1KQS - chains 0 and X of the 32 polymer chains in the assembly; structure by X-ray diffraction, 3.10 A resolution.

Chain 0:
Molecule: 23S RRNA
From: Haloarcula marismortui
Sequence (2922 nucleotides; each row starts with the number of its first residue):
     2 UUGGCUACUA UGCCAGCUGG UGGAUUGCUC GGCUCAGGCG CUGAUGAAGG ACGUGCCAAG
    62 CUGCGAUAAG CCAUGGGGAG CCGCACGGAG GCGAAGAACC AUGGAUUUCC GAAUGAGAAU
   122 CUCUCUAACA AUUGCUUCGC GCAAUGAGGA ACCCCGAGAA CUGAAACAUC UCAGUAUCGG
   182 GAGGAACAGA AAACGCAAUG UGAUGUCGUU AGUAACCGCG AGUGAACGCG AUACAGCCCA
   242 AACCGAAGCC CUCACGGGCA AUGUGGUGUC AGGGCUACCU CUCAUCAGCC GACCGUCUCG
   302 ACGAAGUCUC UUGGAACAGA GCGUGAUACA GGGUGACAAC CCCGUACUCG AGACCAGUAC
   362 GACGUGCGGU AGUGCCAGAG UAGCGGGGGU UGGAUAUCCC UCGCGAAUAA CGCAGGCAUC
   422 GACUGCGAAG GCUAAACACA ACCUGAGACC GAUAGUGAAC AAGUAGUGUG AACGAACGCU
   482 GCAAAGUACC CUCAGAAGGG AGGCGAAAUA GAGCAUGAAA UCAGUUGGCG AUCGAGCGAC
   542 AGGGCAUACA AGGUCCCUCG ACGAAUGACC GACGCGCGAG CGUCCAGUAA GACUCACGGG
   602 AAGCCGAUGU UCUGUCGUAC GUUUUGAAAA ACGAGCCAGG GAGUGUGUCU GCAUGGCAAG
   662 UCUAACCGGA GUAUCCGGGG AGGCACAGGG AAACCGACAU GGCCGCAGGG CUUUGCCCGA
   722 GGGCCGCCGU CUUCAAGGGC GGGGAGCCAU GUGGACACGA CCCGAAUCCG GACGAUCUAC
   782 GCAUGGACAA GAUGAAGCGU GCCGAAAGGC ACGUGGAAGU CUGUUAGAGU UGGUGUCCUA
   842 CAAUACCCUC UCGUGAUCUA UGUGUAGGGG UGAAAGGCCC AUCGAGUCCG GCAACAGCUG
   902 GUUCCAAUCG AAACAUGUCG AAGCAUGACC UCCGCCGAGG UAGUCUGUGA GGUAGAGCGA
   962 CCGAUUGGUG UGUCCGCCUC CGAGAGGAGU CGGCACACCU GUCAAACUCC AAACUUACAG
  1022 ACGCCGUUUG ACGCGGGGAU UCCGGUGCGC GGGGUAAGCC UGUGUACCAG GAGGGGAACA
  1082 ACCCAGAGAU AGGUUAAGGU CCCCAAGUGU GGAUUAAGUG UAAUCCUCUG AAGGUGGUCU
  1142 CGAGCCCUAG ACAGCCGGGA GGUGAGCUUA GAAGCAGCUA CCCUCUAAGA AAAGCGUAAC
  1202 AGCUUACCGG CCGAGGUUUG AGGCGCCCAA AAUGAUCGGG ACUCAAAUCC ACCACCGAGA
  1262 CCUGUCCGUA CCACUCAUAC UGGUAAUCGA GUAGAUUGGC GCUCUAAUUG GAUGGAAGUA
  1322 GGGGUGAAAA CUCCUAUGGA CCGAUUAGUG ACGAAAAUCC UGGCCAUAGU AGCAGCGAUA
  1382 GUCGGGUGAG AACCCCGACG GCCUAAUGGA UAAGGGUUCC UCAGCACUGC UGAUCAGCUG
  1442 AGGGUUAGCC GGUCCUAAGU CAUACCGCAA CUCGACUAUG ACGAAAUGGG AAACGGGUUA
  1502 AUAUUCCCGU GCCACUAUGC AGUGAAAGUU GACGCCCUGG GGUCGAUCAC GCUGGGCAUU
  1562 CGCCCAGUCG AACCGUCCAA CUCCGUGGAA GCCGUAAUGG CAGGAAGCGG ACGAACGGCG
  1622 GCAUAGGGAA ACGUGAUUCA ACCUGGGGCC CAUGAAAAGA CGAGCAUAGU GUCCGUACCG
  1682 AGAACCGACA CAGGUGUCCA UGGCGGCGAA AGCCAAGGCC UGUCGGGAGC AACCAACGUU
  1742 AGGGAAUUCG GCAAGUUAGU CCCGUACCUU CGGAAGAAGG GAUGCCUGCU CCGGAACGGA
  1802 GCAGGUCGCA GUGACUCGGA AGCUCGGACU GUCUAGUAAC AACAUAGGUG ACCGCAAAUC
  1862 CGCAAGGACU CGUACGGUCA CUGAAUCCUG CCCAGUGCAG GUAUCUGAAC ACCUCGUACA
  1922 AGAGGACGAA GGACCUGUCA ACGGCGGGGG UAACUAUGAC CCUCUUAAGG UAGCGUAGUA
  1982 CCUUGCCGCA UCAGUAGCGG CUUGCAUGAA UGGAUUAACC AGAGCUUCAC UGUCCCAACG
  2042 UUGGGCCCGG UGAACUGUAC AUUCCAGUGC GGAGUCUGGA GACACCCAGG GGGAAGCGAA
  2102 GACCCUAUGG AGCUUUACUG CAGGCUGUCG CUGAGACGUG GUCGCCGAUG UGCAGCAUAG
  2162 GUAGGAGACA CUACACAGGU ACCCGCGCUA GCGGGCCACC GAGUCAACAG UGAAAUACUA
  2222 CCCGUCGGUG ACUGCGACUC UCACUCCGGG AGGAGGACAC CGAUAGCCGG GCAGUUUGAC
  2282 UGGGGCGGUA CGCGCUCGAA AAGAUAUCGA GCGCGCCCUA UGGCUAUCUC AGCCGGGACA
  2342 GAGACCCGGC GAAGAGUGCA AGAGCAAAAG AUAGCUUGAC AGUGUUCUUC CCAACGAGGA
  2402 ACGCUGACGC GAAAGCGUGG UCUAGCGAAC CAAUUAGCCU GCUUGAUGCG GGCAAUUGAU
  2462 GACAGAAAAG CUACCCUAGG GAUAACAGAG UCGUCACUCG CAAGAGCACA UAUCGACCGA
  2522 GUGGCUUGCU ACCUCGAUGU CGGUUCCCUC CAUCCUGCCC GUGCAGAAGC GGGCAAGGGU
  2582 GAGGUUGUUC GCCUAUUAAA GGAGGUCGUG AGCUGGGUUU AGACCGUCGU GAGACAGGUC
  2642 GGCUGCUAUC UACUGGGUGU GUAAUGGUGU CUGACAAGAA CGACCGUAUA GUACGAGAGG
  2702 AACUACGGUU GGUGGCCACU GGUGUACCGG UUGUUCGAGA GAGCACGUGC CGGGUAGCCA
  2762 CGCCACACGG GGUAAGAGCU GAACGCAUCU AAGCUCGAAA CCCACUUGGA AAAGAGACAC
  2822 CGCCGAGGUC CCGCGUACAA GACGCGGUCG AUAGACUCGG GGUGUGCGCG UCGAGGUAAC
  2882 GAGACGUUAA GCCCACGAGC ACUAACAGAC CAAAGCCAUC AU
Not modelled in the structure: 2-9, 126-127, 715, 971-998, 1560, 1952-1963, 2137-2236, 2339-2343, 2665-2666, 2915-2923
Sequence notes: conflict C560 (U3155 in 3377779)
Ion coordination: Mg2+ site 1 near G28 (its only coordinating residue here); Na+ site 1: C40, G41; Na+ site 2: G56, A59, G61; Na+ site 3 near U108 (its only coordinating residue here); Mg2+ site 2 near U115 (its only coordinating residue here); Na+ site 4: C141, G142; Na+ site 5 near U146 (its only coordinating residue here); Mg2+ site 3: C162, U2276; K+ site 1: C162, U163, U172; Mg2+ site 4: A165, A167, C168; Na+ site 6: A165, A166; Mg2+ site 5: A166, G219; 63 more Na+ sites not listed; 98 more Mg2+ sites not listed; 1 more K+ sites not listed
Small-molecule neighbours: 6-aminohexanoic acid / biotin / phenylalaninal / puromycin-5'-monophosphate: G2099, A2100, G2102, A2103, C2104, A2486, C2487, A2538, G2540, U2541, C2542, G2588, C2608, G2618, U2619, U2620, U2645, G2646

Chain X:
Name: Ribosomal protein L32E
From: Haloarcula marismortui
Reference sequence: P12736 (RL32_HALMA); numbering as in UniProt (aligned over 1-240)
Amino-acid sequence (240 residues; row label = number of the first residue in the row):
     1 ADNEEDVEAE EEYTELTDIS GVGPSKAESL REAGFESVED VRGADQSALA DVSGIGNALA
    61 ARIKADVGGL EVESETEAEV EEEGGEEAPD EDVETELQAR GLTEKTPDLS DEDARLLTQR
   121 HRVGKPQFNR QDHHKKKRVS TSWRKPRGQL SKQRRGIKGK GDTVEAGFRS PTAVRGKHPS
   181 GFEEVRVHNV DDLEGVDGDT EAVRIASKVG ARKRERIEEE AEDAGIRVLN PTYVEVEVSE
Not modelled in the structure: 1-94, 237-240
Ion coordination: Mg2+: His133, Lys136, Val139

Interface between chain 0 and chain X:
Contacting residue pairs (171):
  G320(0) with Arg212(X), hydrogen bond to the sugar
  A521(0) with Lys137(X), salt bridge to the phosphate
  U522(0) with Lys137(X), salt bridge to the phosphate
  G537(0) with Lys135(X), hydrogen bond to the sugar; Lys160(X), sugar contact
  C538(0) with His134(X), salt bridge to the phosphate; Lys135(X), phosphate contact
  G539(0) with His134(X), hydrogen bond to the sugar; Gly159(X), hydrogen bond to the base
  A540(0) with Gln127(X), hydrogen bond to the phosphate; Gly159(X), sugar contact; Gly161(X), sugar contact
  C541(0) with Pro126(X), phosphate contact; Gln127(X), hydrogen bond to the phosphate
  A551(0) with Tyr233(X), phosphate contact
  A552(0) with Arg204(X), hydrogen bond to the phosphate; Leu229(X), sugar contact; Pro231(X), phosphate contact; Tyr233(X), hydrogen bond to the phosphate
  G553(0) with His178(X), salt bridge to the phosphate; Pro179(X), sugar contact; Arg204(X), salt bridge to the phosphate
  G554(0) with His178(X), salt bridge to the phosphate; Ser180(X), phosphate contact; Arg227(X), salt bridge to the phosphate
  U555(0) with His121(X), phosphate contact
  C556(0) with His121(X), salt bridge to the phosphate
  C594(0) with Arg122(X), hydrogen bond to the phosphate
  U595(0) with Thr118(X), phosphate contact; Arg122(X), salt bridge to the phosphate
  C617(0) with Lys158(X), hydrogen bond to the sugar; Gly159(X), base contact
  G618(0) with Lys158(X), sugar contact; Lys160(X), hydrogen bond to the sugar
  A620(0) with Asp132(X), hydrogen bond to the sugar; Lys135(X), hydrogen bond to the sugar; Lys152(X), phosphate contact; Lys160(X), salt bridge to the phosphate
  C621(0) with Gln131(X), hydrogen bond to the phosphate; Asp132(X), sugar contact; Ser151(X), phosphate contact; Lys152(X), salt bridge to the phosphate
  G622(0) with Gln131(X), hydrogen bond to the phosphate; Arg147(X), phosphate contact; Gly148(X), hydrogen bond to the phosphate; Ser151(X), phosphate contact
  U623(0) with Gly148(X), phosphate contact; Gln149(X), hydrogen bond to the phosphate; Leu150(X), base contact
  U624(0) with Leu150(X), base contact
  U625(0) with Leu150(X), base contact
  A628(0) with Leu150(X), sugar contact
  A629(0) with Lys152(X), salt bridge to the phosphate
  C637(0) with Lys136(X), salt bridge to the phosphate; Arg138(X), salt bridge to the phosphate
  C638(0) with Lys136(X), phosphate contact; Lys137(X), hydrogen bond to the phosphate; Arg138(X), salt bridge to the phosphate
  A639(0) with Arg138(X), phosphate contact
  C905(0) with Arg144(X), salt bridge to the phosphate
  C906(0) with Trp143(X), hydrogen bond to the phosphate; Arg144(X), phosphate contact; Lys145(X), hydrogen bond to the phosphate; Arg147(X), salt bridge to the phosphate
  A907(0) with Trp143(X), hydrogen bond to the phosphate; Lys145(X), phosphate contact; Val164(X), sugar contact
  A908(0) with Glu165(X), phosphate contact; Ala166(X), hydrogen bond to the phosphate
  G1071(0) with Gln149(X), phosphate contact; Arg154(X), sugar contact
  G1072(0) with Arg154(X), salt bridge to the phosphate; Arg155(X), phosphate contact
  A1073(0) with Arg155(X), sugar contact; Gly156(X), hydrogen bond to the sugar; Ile157(X), phosphate contact
  G1074(0) with Ile157(X), phosphate contact; Lys158(X), hydrogen bond to the phosphate
  G1075(0) with Lys158(X), salt bridge to the phosphate
  G1089(0) with Glu165(X), hydrogen bond to the sugar; Gly167(X), hydrogen bond to the base
  A1090(0) with Gly167(X), sugar contact; Phe168(X), sugar contact
  U1091(0) with Val123(X), sugar contact
  G1260(0) with Lys158(X), base contact
  U1266(0) with Arg115(X), hydrogen bond to the phosphate; Gln119(X), hydrogen bond to the sugar
  C1267(0) with Glu112(X), phosphate contact; Arg115(X), salt bridge to the phosphate; Leu116(X), sugar contact; Gln119(X), sugar contact; Pro171(X), sugar contact
  C1268(0) with Ala166(X), hydrogen bond to the sugar; Gly167(X), base contact; Arg169(X), sugar contact; Ser170(X), sugar contact; Pro171(X), phosphate contact; Thr172(X), hydrogen bond to the phosphate; Arg175(X), hydrogen bond to the phosphate
  G1269(0) with Ala166(X), sugar contact; Arg175(X), salt bridge to the phosphate
  U1293(0) with Gln149(X), hydrogen bond to the sugar; Arg154(X), sugar contact
  A1294(0) with Gln149(X), phosphate contact
  G1311(0) with His188(X), sugar contact; Asn189(X), phosphate contact; Lys208(X), base contact
  G1312(0) with His188(X), sugar contact; Asn189(X), phosphate contact; Lys208(X), hydrogen bond to the sugar; Val209(X), hydrogen bond to the sugar; Lys213(X), salt bridge to the phosphate
  A1313(0) with Lys208(X), sugar contact; Val209(X), phosphate contact; Gly210(X), hydrogen bond to the phosphate; Lys213(X), salt bridge to the phosphate
  G1315(0) with Ala211(X), hydrogen bond to the phosphate; Arg212(X), hydrogen bond to the base; Glu215(X), hydrogen bond to the base
  G1316(0) with Gly210(X), phosphate contact; Ala211(X), hydrogen bond to the phosphate
  A1317(0) with Lys208(X), phosphate contact
  A1318(0) with Lys208(X), phosphate contact
  G1324(0) with Arg204(X), base contact
  G1325(0) with Pro179(X), sugar contact
  U1326(0) with Arg120(X), phosphate contact; Gly176(X), phosphate contact; Lys177(X), sugar contact
  G1327(0) with Arg120(X), salt bridge to the phosphate; Lys125(X), hydrogen bond to the base; Arg169(X), hydrogen bond to the phosphate; Ser170(X), phosphate contact; Arg175(X), phosphate contact; Gly176(X), hydrogen bond to the phosphate
  A1328(0) with Lys125(X), sugar contact; Phe128(X), sugar contact; Val164(X), sugar contact; Glu165(X), base contact; Ala166(X), base contact; Phe168(X), sugar contact; Arg169(X), salt bridge to the phosphate; Ser170(X), hydrogen bond to the phosphate; Arg175(X), salt bridge to the phosphate
  A1329(0) with Lys125(X), salt bridge to the phosphate; Phe128(X), phosphate contact; Trp143(X), phosphate contact; Val164(X), sugar contact; Arg169(X), base contact
  A1330(0) with Ser142(X), sugar contact; Trp143(X), hydrogen bond to the phosphate; Arg144(X), phosphate contact
  A1331(0) with Ser142(X), hydrogen bond to the phosphate; Arg144(X), salt bridge to the phosphate
  U1333(0) with Arg186(X), hydrogen bond to the phosphate; Arg204(X), sugar contact
  C1334(0) with Arg186(X), salt bridge to the phosphate; Arg204(X), hydrogen bond to the sugar; Ile205(X), sugar contact; Ala206(X), phosphate contact; Ser207(X), hydrogen bond to the phosphate; Asn230(X), hydrogen bond to the phosphate
  C1335(0) with Ser207(X), phosphate contact; Asn230(X), hydrogen bond to the phosphate
  C1343(0) with Lys208(X), hydrogen bond to the sugar
  G1344(0) with Lys208(X), sugar contact
  A1356(0) with Arg130(X), salt bridge to the phosphate; Asp132(X), base contact; Lys136(X), base contact; Arg138(X), hydrogen bond to the sugar; Val139(X), base contact
  U2059(0) with Lys136(X), hydrogen bond to the sugar
Also at the interface, not in a pair above, chain 0 (77 interface residues in all): A319, C596, G636, G1290, G1292, U1314, A2060
Also at the interface, not in a pair above, chain X (78 interface residues in all): Asp162, Val174, Arg214, Arg216

Summary:
77 residues of chain 0 face 78 of chain X across their interface, with 53 hydrogen bonds and 30 salt bridges.
Among the polar pairs are G539(0)-Gly159(X), G1089(0)-Gly167(X) and G1315(0)-Arg212(X). Chain 0 binds
6-aminohexanoic acid / biotin / phenylalaninal / puromycin-5'-monophosphate.
Chain 0 is 23S RRNA and chain X is Ribosomal protein L32E, both from Haloarcula marismortui; the structure,
The Haloarcula marismortui 50S Complexed with a Pretranslocational Intermediate in Protein Synthesis, was
determined by X-ray diffraction.
